9M54 - chains B and G of the 6 polymer chains in the assembly; structure by electron microscopy, 3.24 A resolution.

Chain B:
Molecule: Guanine nucleotide-binding protein G(I)/G(S)/G(T) subunit beta-1
From: Rattus norvegicus
UniProtKB: P54311 (GBB1_RAT); residue numbers follow UniProt; this construct covers 2-340
Sequence (354 residues; row label = number of the first residue in the row; numbers below 1 keep their minus sign (Met-10 is residue -10)):
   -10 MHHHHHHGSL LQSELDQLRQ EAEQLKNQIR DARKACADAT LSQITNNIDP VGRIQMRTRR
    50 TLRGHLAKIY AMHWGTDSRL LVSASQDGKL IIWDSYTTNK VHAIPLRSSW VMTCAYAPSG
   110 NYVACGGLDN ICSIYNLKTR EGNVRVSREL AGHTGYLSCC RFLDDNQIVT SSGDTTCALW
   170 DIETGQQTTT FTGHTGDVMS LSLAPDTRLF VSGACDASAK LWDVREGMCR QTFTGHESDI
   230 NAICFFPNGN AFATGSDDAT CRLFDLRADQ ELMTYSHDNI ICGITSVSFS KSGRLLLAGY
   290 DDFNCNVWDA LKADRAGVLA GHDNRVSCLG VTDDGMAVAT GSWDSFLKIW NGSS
Disordered / not traced: -10 to 0
Differences from the reference sequence: initiating methionine (-10); expression tag (-9 to 1, 341-343)

Chain G:
Molecule: Guanine nucleotide-binding protein G(I)/G(S)/G(O) subunit gamma-2
From: Bos taurus
UniProtKB: P63212 (GBG2_BOVIN); residues 1-71 here = UniProt positions 1-71
Sequence (71 residues; each row starts with the number of its first residue):
     1 MASNNTASIA QARKLVEQLK MEANIDRIKV SKAAADLMAY CEAHAKEDPL LTPVPASENP
    61 FREKKFFCAI L
Disordered / not traced: 1-6, 66-71

Interface between chain B and chain G:
Pairs across the interface (85; chain B residue first):
  Leu7(B) - Ala12(G)  hydrophobic
  Leu7(B) - Val16(G)
  Ala11(B) - Leu19(G)
  Leu14(B) - Leu19(G)
  Leu14(B) - Lys20(G)
  Leu14(B) - Ala23(G)  hydrophobic
  Lys15(B) - Leu19(G)
  Ile18(B) - Leu19(G)
  Ile18(B) - Ala23(G)  hydrophobic
  Ala24(B) - Lys29(G)
  Cys25(B) - Arg27(G)  hydrogen bond (side chain-backbone)
  Cys25(B) - Ile28(G)
  Cys25(B) - Lys29(G)  hydrogen bond
  Cys25(B) - Val30(G)  hydrogen bond (backbone-backbone)
  Ala26(B) - Val30(G)  hydrophobic
  Asp27(B) - Lys29(G)
  Asp27(B) - Val30(G)
  Asp27(B) - Ser31(G)  hydrogen bond (side chain-backbone)
  Ala28(B) - Val30(G)
  Leu30(B) - Ala34(G)  hydrophobic
  Ile33(B) - Ala34(G)  hydrophobic
  Ile33(B) - Met38(G)
  Thr34(B) - Met38(G)
  Ile37(B) - Met38(G)  hydrophobic
  Val40(B) - Leu51(G)  hydrophobic
  Met45(B) - Leu50(G)  hydrophobic
  Thr47(B) - Glu63(G)
  Arg48(B) - Asn59(G)
  Arg48(B) - Phe61(G)
  Arg48(B) - Glu63(G)  salt bridge
  Arg49(B) - Phe61(G)  hydrogen bond (side chain-backbone)
  Arg49(B) - Arg62(G)  hydrogen bond (side chain-backbone)
  Ser84(B) - Phe61(G)
  Tyr85(B) - Pro60(G)
  Tyr85(B) - Phe61(G)  hydrophobic
  Met217(B) - Met21(G)  hydrophobic
  Cys218(B) - Gln18(G)  hydrogen bond (backbone-side chain)
  Cys218(B) - Met21(G)
  Cys218(B) - Glu22(G)
  Arg219(B) - Met21(G)
  Arg219(B) - Glu22(G)
  Gln220(B) - Glu22(G)
  Thr221(B) - Glu22(G)  hydrogen bond (backbone-side chain)
  Phe235(B) - Leu37(G)  hydrophobic
  Phe235(B) - Tyr40(G)  hydrophobic
  Phe235(B) - Cys41(G)  hydrophobic
  Pro236(B) - Tyr40(G)
  Asp254(B) - Ala33(G)
  Arg256(B) - Arg27(G)
  Arg256(B) - Ile28(G)
  Arg256(B) - Asp36(G)  salt bridge
  Ala257(B) - Ile28(G)
  Asp258(B) - Arg27(G)  salt bridge
  Gln259(B) - Val30(G)
  Leu261(B) - Val30(G)  hydrophobic
  Leu261(B) - Leu37(G)  hydrophobic
  Ser279(B) - Asp48(G)  hydrogen bond
  Lys280(B) - Asp48(G)  hydrogen bond (backbone-side chain)
  Ser281(B) - Tyr40(G)
  Ser281(B) - Cys41(G)
  Ser281(B) - His44(G)
  Ser281(B) - Asp48(G)  hydrogen bond (backbone-side chain)
  Ser281(B) - Leu51(G)
  Gly282(B) - Cys41(G)
  Arg283(B) - Cys41(G)
  Arg283(B) - Leu51(G)
  Leu300(B) - Met38(G)  hydrophobic
  Leu300(B) - Cys41(G)  hydrophobic
  Asp323(B) - Pro49(G)
  Gly324(B) - Pro49(G)
  Gly324(B) - Leu50(G)
  Met325(B) - Pro49(G)  hydrophobic
  Met325(B) - Pro60(G)
  Met325(B) - Phe61(G)  hydrophobic
  Ala326(B) - Phe61(G)  hydrophobic
  Val327(B) - Leu50(G)  hydrophobic
  Ile338(B) - Phe61(G)  hydrophobic
  Asn340(B) - Asn59(G)  hydrogen bond
  Asn340(B) - Phe61(G)
  Gly341(B) - Leu50(G)
  Ser342(B) - Pro53(G)
  Ser343(B) - Pro53(G)
  Ser343(B) - Val54(G)  hydrogen bond (side chain-backbone)
  Ser343(B) - Pro55(G)
  Ser343(B) - Ala56(G)  hydrogen bond (side chain-backbone)
Also at the interface, not in a pair above, chain B (62 interface residues in all): Glu3, Leu4, Glu10, Gln17, Ala21, Arg22, Arg46, Trp63, Ser67, Asn237, Leu252, Leu284
Also at the interface, not in a pair above, chain G (43 interface residues in all): Ala7, Ser8, Ile9, Arg13, Leu15, Ile25, Asp26, Lys32, Glu47

Summary:
The interface between chain B and chain G involves 62 residues on one side and 43 on the other, with 14
hydrogen bonds and 3 salt bridges. Polar pairs include Arg48(B)-Glu63(G), Arg256(B)-Asp36(G) and
Asp258(B)-Arg27(G).
Here chain B is Guanine nucleotide-binding protein G(I)/G(S)/G(T) subunit beta-1 (Rattus norvegicus) and chain
G is Guanine nucleotide-binding protein G(I)/G(S)/G(O) subunit gamma-2 (Bos taurus). Entry 9M54 (Cryo-EM
structure of neuropeptide FF receptor 2 complex with NPVF) was determined by electron microscopy (same
publication as 9M0R and 9M2F).
